PDB entry 1VCI | X-ray diffraction, 2.90 A resolution | chain A

[Chain A]
Molecule: sugar-binding transport ATP-binding protein
Organism: Pyrococcus horikoshii
Reference sequence: O57758 (O57758_PYRHO); numbering as in UniProt (aligned over 1-373)
Amino-acid sequence (373 residues; each row starts with the number of its first residue):
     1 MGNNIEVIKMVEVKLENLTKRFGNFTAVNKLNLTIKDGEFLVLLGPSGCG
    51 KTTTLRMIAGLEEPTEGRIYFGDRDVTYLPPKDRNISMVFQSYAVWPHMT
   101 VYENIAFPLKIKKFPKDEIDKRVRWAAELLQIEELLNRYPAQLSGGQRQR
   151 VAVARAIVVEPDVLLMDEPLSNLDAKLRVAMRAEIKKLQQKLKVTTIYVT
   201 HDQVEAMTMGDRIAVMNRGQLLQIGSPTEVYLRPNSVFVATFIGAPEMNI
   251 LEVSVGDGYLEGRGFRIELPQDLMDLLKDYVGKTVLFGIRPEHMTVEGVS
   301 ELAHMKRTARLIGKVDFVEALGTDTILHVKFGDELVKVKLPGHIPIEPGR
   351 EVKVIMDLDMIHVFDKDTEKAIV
Unresolved in the structure: 1-6, 92-97, 110-111, 272-273, 300-303
Ligand contacts: ATP (adenosine-5'-triphosphate): Phe22, Phe25, Ala27, Pro46, Ser47, Gly48, Cys49, Gly50, Lys51, Thr52, Thr53

[Overview]
Ligands of chain A: ATP.
Chain A is sugar-binding transport ATP-binding protein (Pyrococcus horikoshii); the structure, Crystal
structure of the ATP-binding cassette of multisugar transporter from Pyrococcus horikoshii OT3 complexed with
ATP, was determined by X-ray diffraction together with 1V43 from the same study.
